5D4E - chains C and H of the 8 polymer chains in the assembly; structure by X-ray diffraction, 3.08 A resolution.

# Chain C
Molecule: DNA-directed RNA polymerase subunit beta
Source organism: Thermus thermophilus (strain HB8 / ATCC 27634 / DSM 579)
Notes: EC 2.7.7.6
UniProtKB: Q8RQE9 (RPOB_THET8); residues 1-1119 here = UniProt positions 1-1119
Amino-acid sequence (1119 residues; each row starts with the number of its first residue):
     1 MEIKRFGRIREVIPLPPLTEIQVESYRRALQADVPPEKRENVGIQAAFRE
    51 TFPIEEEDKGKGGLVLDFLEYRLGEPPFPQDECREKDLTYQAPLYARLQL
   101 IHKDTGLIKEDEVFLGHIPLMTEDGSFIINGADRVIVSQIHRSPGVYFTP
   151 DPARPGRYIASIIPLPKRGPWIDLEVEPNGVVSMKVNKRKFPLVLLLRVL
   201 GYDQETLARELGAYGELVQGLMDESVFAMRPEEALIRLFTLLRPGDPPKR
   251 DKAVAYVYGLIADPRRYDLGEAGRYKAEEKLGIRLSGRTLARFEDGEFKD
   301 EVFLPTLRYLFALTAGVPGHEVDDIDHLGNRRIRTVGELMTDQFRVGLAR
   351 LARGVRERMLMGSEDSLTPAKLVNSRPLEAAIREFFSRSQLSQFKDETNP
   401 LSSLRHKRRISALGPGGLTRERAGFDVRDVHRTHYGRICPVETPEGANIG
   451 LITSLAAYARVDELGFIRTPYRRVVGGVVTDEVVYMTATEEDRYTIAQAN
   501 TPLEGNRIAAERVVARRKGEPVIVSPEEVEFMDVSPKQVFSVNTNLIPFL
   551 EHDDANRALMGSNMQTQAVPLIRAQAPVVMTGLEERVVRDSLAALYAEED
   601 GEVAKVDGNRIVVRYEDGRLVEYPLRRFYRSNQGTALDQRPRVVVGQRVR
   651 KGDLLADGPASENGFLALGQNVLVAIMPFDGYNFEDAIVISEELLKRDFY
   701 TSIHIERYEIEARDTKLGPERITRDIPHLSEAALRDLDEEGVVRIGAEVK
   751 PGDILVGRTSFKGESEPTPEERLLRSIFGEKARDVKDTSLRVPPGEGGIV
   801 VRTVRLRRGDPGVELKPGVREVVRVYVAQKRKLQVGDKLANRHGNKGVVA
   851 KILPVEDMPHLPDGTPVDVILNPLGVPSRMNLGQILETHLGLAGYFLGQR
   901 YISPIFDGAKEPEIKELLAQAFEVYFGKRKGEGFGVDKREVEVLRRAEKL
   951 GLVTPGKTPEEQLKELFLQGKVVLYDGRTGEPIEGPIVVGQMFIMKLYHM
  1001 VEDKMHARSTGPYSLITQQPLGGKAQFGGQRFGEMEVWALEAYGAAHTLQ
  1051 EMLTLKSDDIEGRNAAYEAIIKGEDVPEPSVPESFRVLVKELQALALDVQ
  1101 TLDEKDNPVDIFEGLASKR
Unresolved in the structure: 57-62, 1119
Residues lining bound ligands:
  - cytidine-5'-monophosphate / dephospho coenzyme A: Gln567, Lys838, Lys846, His999
  - diphosphate (DPO): Glu685, Ser878, Arg879

# Chain H
Molecule: 27-nt DNA strand
Sequence (27 nucleotides; row label = number of the first residue in the row):
     1 TATAATGGGAGCTGTCACGGATGCAGG
Unresolved in the structure: 12-15, 26-27

# Chain C / chain H interface
Pairs across the interface (6):
  Arg243(C) with DG9(H), hydrogen bond to the base; DA10(H), hydrogen bond to the base
  Gly245(C) with DG7(H), hydrogen bond to the base
  Arg266(C) with DG11(H), hydrogen bond to the base
  Glu421(C) with DC16(H), base contact
  Arg422(C) with DC16(H), base contact
Interface residues without a listed pair, chain C (8 interface residues in all): Asn187, Asp246, Pro247

# In short
8 residues of chain C face 5 of chain H across their interface, with 4 hydrogen bonds. Polar contacts include
Arg243(C)-DG9(H), Arg243(C)-DA10(H) and Gly245(C)-DG7(H). Chain C binds cytidine-5'-monophosphate / dephospho
coenzyme A and diphosphate.
Here chain C is DNA-directed RNA polymerase subunit beta (Thermus thermophilus (strain HB8 / ATCC 27634 / DSM
579)) and chain H is a 27-nt DNA strand. Entry 5D4E (Crystal structure of Thermus thermophilus product complex
for transcription initiation with 3'-dephosphate-CoA and CTP) was determined by X-ray diffraction, deposited
together with 5D4C and 5D4D.
